PDB entry 6YS8 | electron microscopy, 3.90 A resolution | chains B and C of the 7 polymer chains in the assembly

[Chain B]
Name: GldM
Organism: Flavobacterium johnsoniae
Reference sequence: Q5EGM3 (Q5EGM3_FLAJO); residue numbers follow UniProt; this construct covers 1-513
Sequence (513 residues; each row starts with the number of its first residue):
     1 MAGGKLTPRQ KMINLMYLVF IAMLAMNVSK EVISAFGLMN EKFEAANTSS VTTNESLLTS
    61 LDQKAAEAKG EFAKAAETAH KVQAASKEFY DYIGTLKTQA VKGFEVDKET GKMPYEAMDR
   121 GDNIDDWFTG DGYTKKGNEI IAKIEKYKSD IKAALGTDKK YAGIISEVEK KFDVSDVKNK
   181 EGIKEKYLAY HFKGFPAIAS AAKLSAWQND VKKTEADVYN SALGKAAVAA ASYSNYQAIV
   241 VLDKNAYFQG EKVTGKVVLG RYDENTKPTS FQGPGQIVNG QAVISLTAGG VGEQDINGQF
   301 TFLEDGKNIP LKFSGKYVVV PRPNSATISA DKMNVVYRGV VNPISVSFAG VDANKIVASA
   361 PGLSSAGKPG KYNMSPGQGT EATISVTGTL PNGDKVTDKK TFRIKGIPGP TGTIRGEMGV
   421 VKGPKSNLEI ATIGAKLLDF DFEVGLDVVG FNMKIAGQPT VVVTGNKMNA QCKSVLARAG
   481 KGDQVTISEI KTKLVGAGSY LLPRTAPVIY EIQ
Not modelled in the structure: 1-6, 226-513

[Chain C]
Name: GldL
Organism: Flavobacterium johnsoniae
Reference sequence: Q5EGM4 (Q5EGM4_FLAJO); residues 1-215 here = UniProt positions 1-215
Sequence (215 residues; numbered 1 to 215; the number before each row is that of its first residue):
     1 MALLSKKVMN FAYGMGAAVV IVGALFKITH FEIGPLTGTV MLSIGLLTEA LIFALSAFEP
    61 VEDELDWTLV YPELANGQAR KKEAKAETAT DAQGLLSQKL DAMLKEAKVD GELMASLGNS
   121 IKNFEGAAKA ISPTVDSIAG QKKYAEEMSM AAAQMESLNS LYKVQLESAS RNAQANSEIA
   181 ENAAKLKEQM ASMTANIASL NSVYGGMLSA MSNKG
Not modelled in the structure: 1-2, 63-215

[Interface between chain B and chain C]
Pairs across the interface - 10 pairs, chain B then chain C:
  Arg-9(B) / Tyr-13(C)
  Arg-9(B) / Glu-49(C)  salt bridge
  Arg-9(B) / Phe-53(C)
  Met-12(B) / Ala-17(C)  hydrophobic
  Met-12(B) / Val-20(C)  hydrophobic
  Met-12(B) / Glu-49(C)
  Met-16(B) / Ile-21(C)  hydrophobic
  Val-19(B) / Ile-28(C)  hydrophobic
  Met-23(B) / Lys-27(C)
  Met-23(B) / Ile-28(C)  hydrophobic
Other interface residues (no listed pair), chain B (6 interface residues in all): Phe-20
Other interface residues (no listed pair), chain C (10 interface residues in all): Ala-24, Ile-52

[In short]
The interface between chain B and chain C involves 6 residues on one side and 10 on the other; the contacts
include 1 salt bridge. Its one salt-bridged contact is Arg-9(B)/Glu-49(C).
Here chain B is GldM and chain C is GldL, both from Flavobacterium johnsoniae. Entry 6YS8 (Structure of GldLM,
the proton-powered motor that drives protein transport and gliding motility) was determined by electron
microscopy.
